PDB entry 4P6X | X-ray diffraction, 2.50 A resolution | chains A and B

Chain A:
Name: Glucocorticoid receptor
From: Homo sapiens
Notes: fragment: Ligand binding domain
UniProtKB: P04150 (GCR_HUMAN); numbering as in UniProt (aligned over 523-777)
Chain sequence (255 residues; row label = number of the first residue in the row):
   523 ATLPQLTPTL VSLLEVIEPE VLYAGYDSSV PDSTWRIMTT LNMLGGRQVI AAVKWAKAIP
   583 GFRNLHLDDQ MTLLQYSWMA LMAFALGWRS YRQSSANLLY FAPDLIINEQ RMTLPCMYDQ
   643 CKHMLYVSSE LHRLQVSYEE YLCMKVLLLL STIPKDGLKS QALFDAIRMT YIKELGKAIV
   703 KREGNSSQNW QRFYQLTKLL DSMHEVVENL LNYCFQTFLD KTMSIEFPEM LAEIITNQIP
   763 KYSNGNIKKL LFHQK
Unresolved in the structure: 523-525
Construct notes: engineered mutation Ala602 (Phe in P04150), Tyr622 (Cys in P04150), Val668 (Thr in P04150), Thr674 (Ser in P04150), Ile675 (Val in P04150), Ala684 (Glu in P04150), Ala688 (Glu in P04150)
Small-molecule neighbours: cortisol (HCY; (11alpha,14beta)-11,17,21-trihydroxypregn-4-ene-3,20-dione): Met560, Leu563, Asn564, Leu566, Gly567, Gln570, Trp600, Met601, Met604, Ala605, Leu608, Arg611, Phe623, Gln642, Met646, Leu732, Tyr735, Cys736, Thr739, Ile747, Phe749, Leu753
What the authors report for this chain:
  - binding site for cortisol: Asn564, Gln570, Arg611, Gln642, Thr739
  - mutagenesis - Q642N: abolished signaling in response to cortisol
  - mutagenesis - Q642A (Kd 250 nM): decreased binding to cortisol
  - mutagenesis - F602A/C622Y/T668V/S674T/V675I: increased expression in response to cortisol
  - mutagenesis - E684A/E688A: unchanged signaling
  - mutagenesis - Q642A, Q642L, Q642N: abolished signaling in response to DEX
  - mutagenesis - Q642A (Kd (Q642A) = 22.3 nM): decreased binding to DEX

Chain B:
Name: Nuclear receptor coactivator 2
Notes: fragment: SRC2-3 peptide longer version
UniProtKB: Q15596 (NCOA2_HUMAN); residues 740-753 here = UniProt positions 740-753
Chain sequence (14 residues; each row starts with the number of its first residue):
   740 KENALLRYLL DKDD
Unresolved in the structure: 740-741

Interface between chain A and chain B:
Residue-residue contacts - 15 pairs, chain A then chain B:
  Val575(A) - Leu745(B)  hydrophobic
  Val575(A) - Leu748(B)  hydrophobic
  Val575(A) - Leu749(B)
  Lys579(A) - Asp753(B)  salt bridge
  Arg585(A) - Lys751(B)  hydrogen bond (side chain-backbone)
  Arg585(A) - Asp752(B)  salt bridge
  Leu589(A) - Arg746(B)
  Gln592(A) - Leu749(B)
  Met593(A) - Arg746(B)
  Met593(A) - Leu749(B)  hydrophobic
  Leu596(A) - Leu749(B)  hydrophobic
  Gln597(A) - Leu745(B)
  Met752(A) - Leu748(B)  hydrophobic
  Glu755(A) - Asn742(B)
  Glu755(A) - Leu744(B)  hydrogen bond (side chain-backbone)
Other interface residues (no listed pair), chain A (14 interface residues in all): Ala578, Phe584, Glu751, Ile756
Other interface residues (no listed pair), chain B (11 interface residues in all): Ala743, Asp750

In short:
14 residues of chain A and 11 residues of chain B are in contact; the contacts include 2 hydrogen bonds and 2
salt bridges. Polar contacts include Lys579(A)-Asp753(B), Arg585(A)-Asp752(B) and Arg585(A)-Lys751(B). The
paper reports a binding site for cortisol at Asn564(A), Gln570(A) and Arg611(A) among others; Q642A, Q642L and
Q642N of chain A abolish signaling in response to DEX; 5 substitutions were tested in all.
Chain A is Glucocorticoid receptor (Homo sapiens) and chain B is Nuclear receptor coactivator 2; the
structure, Crystal Structure of cortisol-bound glucocorticoid receptor ligand binding domain, was determined
by X-ray diffraction (same publication as 4P6W).
